PDB entry 4TVP | X-ray diffraction, 3.10 A resolution | chains G and D of the 6 polymer chains in the assembly

# Chain G
Name: Envelope glycoprotein gp160
Organism: Human immunodeficiency virus 1
UniProt: Q2N0S5 (Q2N0S5_9HIV1); the construct lacks a stretch of the UniProt sequence and is renumbered around it, so the offset changes along the chain: 31-141 = UniProt 30-140; 150-185 = UniProt 141-176; 187-309 = UniProt 186-308; 312-321 = UniProt 309-318; 2 more segments
Chain sequence (481 residues; row label = number of the first residue in the row; note: 12 numbers in that range are skipped by the numbering (no residue carries them; nothing is unmodelled there); a row labelled like 185A-185I holds insertion residues (185A, then the next letters in order)):
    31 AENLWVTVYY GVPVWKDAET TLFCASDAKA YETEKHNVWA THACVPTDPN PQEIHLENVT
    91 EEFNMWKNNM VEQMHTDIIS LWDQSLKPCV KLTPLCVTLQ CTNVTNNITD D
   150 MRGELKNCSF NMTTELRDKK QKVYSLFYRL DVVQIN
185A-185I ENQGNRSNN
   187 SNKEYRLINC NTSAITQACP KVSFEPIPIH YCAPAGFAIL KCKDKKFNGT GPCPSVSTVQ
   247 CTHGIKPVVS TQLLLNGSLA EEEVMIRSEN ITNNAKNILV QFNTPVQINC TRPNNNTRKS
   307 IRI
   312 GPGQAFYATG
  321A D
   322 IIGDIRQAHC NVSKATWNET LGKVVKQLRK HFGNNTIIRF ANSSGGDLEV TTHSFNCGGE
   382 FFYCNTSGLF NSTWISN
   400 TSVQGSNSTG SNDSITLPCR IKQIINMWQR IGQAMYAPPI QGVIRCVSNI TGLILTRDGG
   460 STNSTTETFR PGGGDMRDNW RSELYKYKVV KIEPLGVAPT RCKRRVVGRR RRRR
Not modelled in the structure: 185A-185I, 400-410, 506-513
Disulfides: Cys54-Cys74, Cys119-Cys205, Cys126-Cys196, Cys131-Cys157, Cys218-Cys247, Cys228-Cys239, Cys296-Cys331, Cys378-Cys445, Cys385-Cys418
Glycans and other covalent adducts: glycan linked to Asn88, Asn137, Asn332; N-acetylglucosamine (NAG) linked to Asn133, Asn156, Asn160, Asn197, Asn234, Asn262, Asn276, Asn295, Asn301, Asn339, Asn355, Asn363, Asn386, Asn392, Asn448
Construct notes: engineered mutation Asn332 (Thr330 in Q2N0S5), Cys501 (Ala498 in Q2N0S5); expression tag (509-513)
Reported in the primary citation:
  - post-translational modification sites: Asn88, Asn137, Asn156, Asn301, Asn332
  - conformationally variable residues (side-chain flip): Cys54 to Cys74, Trp112, Ile424 to Ala436

# Chain D
Name: 35O22 Heavy chain
Organism: Homo sapiens
Chain sequence (243 residues; row label = number of the first residue in the row; a row labelled like 72A-72H holds insertion residues (72A, then the next letters in order)):
     1 QGQLVQSGAE LKKPGASVKI SCKTSGYRFN FYHINWIRQT AGRGPEWMGW IS
   52A P
    53 YSGDKNLAPA FQDRVIMTTD
72A-72H TEVPVTSF
    73 TSTGAAYMEI
82A-82C RNL
    83 KFDDTGTYFC AKGLLRDG
100A-100F SSTWLP
   101 YLWGQGTLLT VSSASTKGPS VFPLAPSSKS TSGGTAALGC LVKDYFPEPV TVSWNSGALT
   161 SGVHTFPAVL QSSGLYSLSS VVTVPSSSLG TQTYICNVNH KPSNTKVDKR VEPKSCDKGL
   221 EVLFQ
Not modelled in the structure: 225
Disulfides: Cys22-Cys92, Cys140-Cys196

# Interface between chain G and chain D
Pairs across the interface (13; chain G residue first):
  Glu87(G) - Tyr53(D)  hydrogen bond
  Asn88(G) - Arg28(D)
  Asn88(G) - Phe31(D)
  Asn88(G) - Tyr53(D)
  Asn88(G) - Arg98(D)
  Thr90(G) - Arg28(D)  hydrogen bond
  Thr90(G) - Thr72F(D)
  Thr90(G) - Ser72G(D)  hydrogen bond (backbone-side chain)
  Glu92(G) - Thr72F(D)
  Glu92(G) - Ser72G(D)
  Pro238(G) - Pro72D(D)  hydrophobic
  Pro238(G) - Val72E(D)
  Pro240(G) - Pro72D(D)  hydrophobic
Also at the interface, not in a pair above, chain G (7 interface residues in all): Glu91
Also at the interface, not in a pair above, chain D (9 interface residues in all): Glu72B
The authors on this interface:
  - epitope / paratope residues, chain G: Asn88(G)

# Summary
The interface between chain G and chain D involves 7 residues on one side and 9 on the other, with 3 hydrogen
bonds. Polar contacts include Glu87(G)-Tyr53(D), Thr90(G)-Arg28(D) and Thr90(G)-Ser72G(D). From the paper: the
epitope/paratope residue Asn88(G); modification sites Asn88(G), Asn137(G) and Asn156(G) among others.
Here chain G is Envelope glycoprotein gp160 (Human immunodeficiency virus 1) and chain D is 35O22 Heavy chain
(Homo sapiens). Entry 4TVP (Crystal Structure of the HIV-1 BG505 SOSIP.664 Env Trimer Ectodomain, Comprising
Atomic-Level Definition of Pre-Fusion gp120 ...) was determined by X-ray diffraction.
